5DM0 - chain A; structure by X-ray diffraction, 1.75 A resolution.

# Chain A
Molecule: plantazolicin methyltransferase BamL
Source organism: Bacillus amyloliquefaciens subsp. plantarum (strain DSM 23117 / BGSC 10A6 / FZB42)
Reference sequence: A7Z2A9 (A7Z2A9_BACA2); numbering as in UniProt (aligned over 2-270)
Chain sequence (272 residues; numbered -1 to 270; the number before each row is that of its first residue; numbers below 1 keep their minus sign (Ala-1 is residue -1)):
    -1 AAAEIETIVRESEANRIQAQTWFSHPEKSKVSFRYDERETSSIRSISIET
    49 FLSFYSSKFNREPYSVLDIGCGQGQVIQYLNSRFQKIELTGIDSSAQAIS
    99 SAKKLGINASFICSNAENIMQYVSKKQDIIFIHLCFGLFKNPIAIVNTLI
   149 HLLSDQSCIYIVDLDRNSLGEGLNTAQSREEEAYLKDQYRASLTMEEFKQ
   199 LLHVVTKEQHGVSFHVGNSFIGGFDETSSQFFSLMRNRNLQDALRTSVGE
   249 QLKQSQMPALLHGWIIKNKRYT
Disordered / not traced: -1 to 1, 268-270
Construct notes: expression tag (-1 to 1)
Small-molecule neighbours:
  - 5D8 (ethyl 2-(2-{2-[(1S)-1-amino-4-carbamimidamidobutyl]-1,3-thiazol-4-yl}-5-methyl-1,3-oxazol-4-yl)-1,3-thiazole-4-carboxylate): Phe21, Tyr33, Asp34, Glu37, Thr38, Ile41, Leu132, Cys133, Gly135, Leu136, Asp161, Leu162, Thr173, Tyr182, Leu183, Gln186, Ser190, Phe218, Gln249, Met255, Pro256, Leu258
  - S-adenosylhomocysteine (SAH): Gln18, Phe21, Asp34, Thr38, Ile67, Gly68, Gly70, Val74, Ile90, Asp91, Ser92, Ser93, Ser112, Asn113, Ala114, His131, Leu132, Cys133, Leu136, Phe137

# Summary
Chain A binds S-adenosylhomocysteine and compound 5D8.
Chain A is plantazolicin methyltransferase BamL (Bacillus amyloliquefaciens subsp. plantarum (strain DSM 23117
/ BGSC 10A6 / FZB42)); the structure, Crystal structure of the plantazolicin methyltransferase BamL in complex
with triazolic desmethylPZN analog and SAH, was determined by X-ray diffraction together with 5DLY, 5DM1, 5DM2
and 5DM4 from the same study.
